Entry 5F9F (X-ray diffraction, 2.60 A resolution); this record covers chains A and K of the 12 polymer chains in the assembly.

[Chain A (and K)]
Name: Probable ATP-dependent RNA helicase DDX58
Source organism: Homo sapiens
Notes: EC 3.6.4.13; chain K of this document is another copy of the same molecule, construct and numbering; everything in this record applies to it too
Reference sequence: O95786 (DDX58_HUMAN), isoform O95786-2; residues 232-925 here correspond to UniProt positions 187-880 (UniProt number = residue number - 45)
Amino-acid sequence (695 residues; numbered 231 to 925; the number before each row is that of its first residue):
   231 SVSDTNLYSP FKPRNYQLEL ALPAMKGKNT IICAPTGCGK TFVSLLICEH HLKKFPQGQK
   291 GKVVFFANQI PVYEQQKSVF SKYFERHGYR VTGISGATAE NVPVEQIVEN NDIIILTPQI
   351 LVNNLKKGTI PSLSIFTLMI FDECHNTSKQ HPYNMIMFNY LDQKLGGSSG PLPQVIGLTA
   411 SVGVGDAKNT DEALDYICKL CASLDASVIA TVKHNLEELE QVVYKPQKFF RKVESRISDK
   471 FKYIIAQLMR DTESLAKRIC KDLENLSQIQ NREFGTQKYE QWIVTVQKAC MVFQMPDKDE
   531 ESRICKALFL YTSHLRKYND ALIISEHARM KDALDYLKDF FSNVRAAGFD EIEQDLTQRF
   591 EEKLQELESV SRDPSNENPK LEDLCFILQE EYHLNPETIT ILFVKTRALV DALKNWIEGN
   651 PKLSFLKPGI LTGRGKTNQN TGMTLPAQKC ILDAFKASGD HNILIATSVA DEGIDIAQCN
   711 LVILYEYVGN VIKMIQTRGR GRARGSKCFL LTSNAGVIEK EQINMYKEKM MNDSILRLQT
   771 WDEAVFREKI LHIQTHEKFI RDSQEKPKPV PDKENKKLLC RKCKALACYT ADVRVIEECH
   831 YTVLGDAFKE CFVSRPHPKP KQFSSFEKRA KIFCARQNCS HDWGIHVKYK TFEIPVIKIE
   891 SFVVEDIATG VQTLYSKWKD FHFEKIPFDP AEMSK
Not modelled in the structure: 231-239, 494-501, 795-796, 923-925 (chain K: 231-241, 494-501, 797-798, 924-925)
Sequence notes: expression tag (231)
Bound ions: Zn2+: C810, C813, C864, C869
Small-molecule neighbours: trifluoroethanol (ETF): L250, I262, C263, A264, P265, C268, K270, V273, L408, T409, A410, E702
From the paper describing this entry:
  - conformationally variable residues (order/disorder transition): R664 to F685
  - binding site for the 24-nt RNA strand: R664 to M673
  - mutagenesis - H830A: increased binding to Cap-1 HP RNA
  - mutagenesis - H830A: increased binding to 2'-O-methylated 5'ppp HP RNA
  - mutagenesis - H830A: increased signaling in response to Cap-1 dsRNA
  - mutagenesis - H830A: increased signaling in response to 5'ppp 2'O-Me HP RNA
  - mutagenesis - H830A: increased signaling in response to in the absence of RNA stimulation
  - mutagenesis - H830A: unchanged expression
  - specificity-determining residues: H830
  - mutagenesis - H830A: unchanged signaling in response to 5'ppp
  - mutagenesis - H830A: increased signaling in response to Cap-0 dsRNA

[How chain A and chain K interact]
Residue-residue contacts (7; chain A residue first):
  P286(A) with Q287(K); G288(K)
  Q287(A) with P286(K)
  G288(A) with P286(K); G288(K); Q289(K), hydrogen bond (backbone-side chain)
  Q289(A) with G288(K), hydrogen bond (side chain-backbone)

[Summary]
The chain A/chain K interface involves 4 residues from each chain; the contacts include 2 hydrogen bonds. The
hydrogen-bonded pair is G288(A)-Q289(K). Bound to chain A: trifluoroethanol. C810(A), C813(A), C864(A) and
C869(A) coordinate Zn2+. The paper reports a binding site for the 24-nt RNA strand at R664(A); H830A of chain
A increases binding to Cap-1 HP RNA.
Both chains are Probable ATP-dependent RNA helicase DDX58 (Homo sapiens). Entry 5F9F (Crystal structure of
RIG-I helicase-RD in complex with 24-mer blunt-end hairpin RNA) was determined by X-ray diffraction together
with 5F98 and 5F9H from the same study.
